Entry 3VAG (X-ray diffraction, 2.19 A resolution); this record covers chains A and B of the 4 polymer chains in the assembly.

Chain A (and B):
Name: Splicing factor U2AF 65 kDa subunit
From: Homo sapiens
Notes: fragment: RNA Binding Domains 1 and 2; chain B of this document is another copy of the same molecule, construct and numbering; everything in this record applies to it too
Reference sequence: P26368 (U2AF2_HUMAN); residue numbers follow UniProt; this construct covers 148-237, 258-336
Chain sequence (174 residues; each row starts with the number of its first residue; note: 20 numbers in that range are skipped by the numbering (no residue carries them; nothing is unmodelled there)):
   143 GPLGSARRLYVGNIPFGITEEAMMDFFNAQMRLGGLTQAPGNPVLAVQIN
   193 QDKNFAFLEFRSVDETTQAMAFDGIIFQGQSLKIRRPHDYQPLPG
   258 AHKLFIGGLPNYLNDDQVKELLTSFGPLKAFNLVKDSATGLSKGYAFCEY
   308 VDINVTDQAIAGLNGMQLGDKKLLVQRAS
Differences from the reference sequence: expression tag (143-147)
Ligand contacts:
  - 1,4-diethylene dioxide (DIO), molecule 1: Pro144, Leu145, Gly146, Ala148, Tyr232, Gln233, Leu235
  - 1,4-diethylene dioxide (DIO), molecule 2: Gln180, Ala181, Arg203, Ser204, Glu207
  - 1,4-diethylene dioxide (DIO), molecule 3: Asn268, Tyr269, Leu270, Asn271, Lys292, Gly297, Leu298, Ser299
UniProt features mapped onto this chain:
  - natural variant: Arg149 (R149W: In DEVDFB)
  - modified residue: Lys276 (5-hydroxylysine), Ser294 (Phosphoserine)
Reported in the primary citation:
  - conformationally variable residues (side-chain flip): Gln333, Ser336
  - binding site for the 7-nt DNA strand: Gln333, Arg334, Ala335
  - specificity-determining residues: Asp293, Lys328, Lys329 (proposed by the authors, not directly observed)
  - mutagenesis - D293N/K329Q/L331K/Q333E: unchanged binding to 5'-4rU
  - mutagenesis - D293N/K329Q/L331K/Q333E: increased binding to 3'-4rU
  - mutagenesis - K260A/N289A (36-fold), F304A (73-fold): decreased binding to poly-rU RNA (citing earlier work)

Chain A / chain B interface:
Contacting residue pairs (8; chain A residue first):
  Asn155(A) with Ser336(B)
  Phe158(A) with Gly143(B); Pro144(B); Leu145(B), hydrophobic; Pro236(B), hydrophobic
  Asp194(A) with Asn289(B)
  Lys195(A) with Asn289(B)
  Gln222(A) with Ser336(B), hydrogen bond (side chain-backbone)
Interface residues without a listed pair, chain A (7 interface residues in all): Gly159, Asn196
Interface residues without a listed pair, chain B (8 interface residues in all): Lys260, Lys292

Overview:
Chain A and chain B form an interface of 7 and 8 residues respectively, with 1 hydrogen bond. Its one
hydrogen-bonded contact is Gln222(A)-Ser336(B). From the paper: a binding site for the 7-nt DNA strand at
Gln333(A), Arg334(A) and Ala335(A); K260A/N289A and F304A of chain A reduce binding to poly-rU RNA.
Chain A and chain B are both Splicing factor U2AF 65 kDa subunit (Homo sapiens); the structure, Structure of
U2AF65 variant with BrU3C2 DNA, was determined by X-ray diffraction, deposited together with 3VAF, 3VAH, 3VAI,
3VAJ, 3VAK, 3VAL and 3VAM.
